PDB entry 7FJE | electron microscopy, 3.00 A resolution | chains f and n of the 8 polymer chains in the assembly

== Chain f ==
Name: T-cell surface glycoprotein CD3 epsilon chain
Organism: Homo sapiens
UniProtKB: P07766 (CD3E_HUMAN); numbering as in UniProt (aligned over 1-207)
Chain sequence (207 residues; numbered 1 to 207; the number before each row is that of its first residue):
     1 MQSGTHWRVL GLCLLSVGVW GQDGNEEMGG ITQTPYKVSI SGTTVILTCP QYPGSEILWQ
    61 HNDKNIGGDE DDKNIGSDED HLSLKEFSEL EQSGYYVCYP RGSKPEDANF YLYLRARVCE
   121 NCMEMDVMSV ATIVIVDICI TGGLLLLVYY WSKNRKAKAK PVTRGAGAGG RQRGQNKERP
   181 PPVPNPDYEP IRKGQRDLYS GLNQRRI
Not modelled in the structure: 1-32, 70-73, 157-207
Disulfide bonds: C49-C98, C119-C122

== Chain n ==
Name: T cell receptor beta variable 6-5, M1-specific T cell receptor beta chain, T cell receptor beta constant 2
Organism: Homo sapiens
UniProtKB: chimeric construct of A0A0K0K1A5, P0DSE2, A0A0G2JMB4: residues 1-112 from A0A0K0K1A5 (TVB65_HUMAN) positions 1-112 (same numbers); residues 121-142 from P0DSE2 positions 119-140 (UniProt number = residue number - 2); residues 143-312 from A0A0G2JMB4 positions 10-179 (UniProt number = residue number - 133)
Chain sequence (312 residues; each row starts with the number of its first residue):
     1 MSISLLCCAA LSLLWAGPVN AGVTQTPKFQ VLKTGQSMTL QCAQDMNHEY MSWYRQDPGM
    61 GLRLIHYSVG AGITDQGEVP NGYNVSRSTT EDFPLRLLSA APSQTSVYFC ASRRRQGASG
   121 EQYFGPGTRL TVTEDLKNVF PPEVAVFEPS EAEISHTQKA TLVCLATGFY PDHVELSWWV
   181 NGKEVHSGVS TDPQPLKEQP ALNDSRYCLS SRLRVSATFW QNPRNHFRCQ VQFYGLSEND
   241 EWTQDRAKPV TQIVSAEAWG RADCGFTSES YQQGVLSATI AYEIALGKAT LYAVLVSALV
   301 LMAMVKRKDS RG
Not modelled in the structure: 1-21, 309-312
Differences from the reference sequence: conflict S4 (Gly in A0A0K0K1A5), A281 (Leu148 in A0A0G2JMB4), A285 (Leu152 in A0A0G2JMB4); linker (113-120)
Disulfide bonds: C42-C110, C164-C229
UniProt features mapped onto this chain:
  - glycosylation: N84 (N-linked (GlcNAc...) asparagine)

== Interface between chain f and chain n ==
Pairs across the interface - 12 pairs, chain f then chain n:
  E89(f) with W259(n)
  L90(f) with H226(n); E257(n); W259(n)
  R115(f) with W259(n)
  M125(f) with I280(n), hydrophobic
  V130(f) with E283(n)
  I133(f) with I284(n), hydrophobic
  D137(f) with I284(n); K288(n), salt bridge
  I138(f) with L291(n), hydrophobic
  T141(f) with K288(n)
Interface residues without a listed pair, chain f (11 interface residues in all): R117, Y149
Interface residues without a listed pair, chain n (10 interface residues in all): G287, L299

== Overview ==
11 residues of chain f face 10 of chain n across their interface; the contacts include 1 salt bridge. Its one
salt-bridged contact is D137(f)-K288(n).
Here chain f is T-cell surface glycoprotein CD3 epsilon chain and chain n is T cell receptor beta variable
6-5, M1-specific T cell receptor beta chain, T cell receptor beta constant 2, both from Homo sapiens. Entry
7FJE (Cryo-EM structure of a membrane protein(LL)) was determined by electron microscopy (same publication as
7FJD and 7FJF).
